6ZBR - chains V and W of the 3 polymer chains in the assembly; structure by X-ray diffraction, 1.60 A resolution.

Chain V (and W):
Molecule: Vascular endothelial growth factor A
From: Homo sapiens
Notes: chain W of this document is another copy of the same molecule, construct and numbering; everything in this record applies to it too
UniProtKB: P15692 (VEGFA_HUMAN); residues 13-107 here correspond to UniProt positions 39-133 (UniProt number = residue number + 26)
Chain sequence (95 residues; each row starts with the number of its first residue):
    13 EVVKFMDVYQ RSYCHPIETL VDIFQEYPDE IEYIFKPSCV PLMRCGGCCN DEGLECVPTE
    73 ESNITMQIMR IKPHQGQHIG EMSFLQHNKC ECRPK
Cystine bridges: Cys26-Cys68, Cys57-Cys102, Cys61-Cys104

How chain V and chain W interact:
Pairs across the interface - 57 pairs, chain V then chain W:
  Val14(V) with Thr77(W); Gln79(W); Glu93(W)
  Val15(V) with Ile76(W), hydrophobic; Thr77(W), hydrogen bond (backbone-backbone); Met78(W); Gln79(W), hydrogen bond (backbone-backbone)
  Lys16(V) with Gln79(W)
  Phe17(V) with Lys48(W); Pro49(W); Gln79(W), hydrogen bond (backbone-side chain); Met81(W), hydrophobic
  Val20(V) with Pro49(W), hydrophobic; Val52(W), hydrophobic; Met78(W), hydrophobic
  Arg23(V) with Glu30(W), salt bridge; Leu32(W); Pro53(W)
  Ser24(V) with Pro49(W); Cys51(W), hydrogen bond (backbone-side chain)
  His27(V) with Leu32(W)
  Ile29(V) with Glu30(W)
  Glu30(V) with Arg23(W), salt bridge; Ile29(W)
  Leu32(V) with Ser24(W); Ile29(W), hydrophobic; Gly58(W); Gly59(W)
  Lys48(V) with Phe17(W)
  Pro49(V) with Phe17(W); Tyr21(W), hydrophobic; Ser24(W)
  Ser50(V) with Cys60(W)
  Cys51(V) with Ser24(W), hydrogen bond (backbone-side chain); Gly59(W); Cys60(W), disulfide
  Val52(V) with Val20(W), hydrophobic
  Pro53(V) with Val20(W)
  Gly58(V) with Leu32(W)
  Gly59(V) with Leu32(W); Cys51(W)
  Cys60(V) with Ser50(W); Cys51(W), disulfide
  Asn62(V) with Lys48(W), hydrogen bond (backbone-side chain)
  Ile76(V) with Val15(W), hydrophobic
  Thr77(V) with Val14(W); Val15(W), hydrogen bond (backbone-backbone)
  Met78(V) with Val15(W); Val20(W), hydrophobic
  Gln79(V) with Val14(W); Val15(W), hydrogen bond (backbone-backbone); Lys16(W); Phe17(W), hydrogen bond (side chain-backbone); Val20(W)
  Met81(V) with Phe17(W), hydrophobic
  Ile91(V) with Phe17(W), hydrophobic
  Glu93(V) with Val14(W)
Also at the interface, not in a pair above, chain V (32 interface residues in all): Glu13, Tyr21, Cys61, Ile80
Also at the interface, not in a pair above, chain W (30 interface residues in all): Glu13, His27, Ile80, Ile91
Inter-chain disulfides: Cys51(V)-Cys60(W), Cys60(V)-Cys51(W)

Summary:
Chain V and chain W form an interface of 32 and 30 residues respectively; the contacts include 2 disulfide
bonds, 9 hydrogen bonds and 2 salt bridges. Polar pairs include Arg23(V)-Glu30(W), Phe17(V)-Gln79(W) and
Ser24(V)-Cys51(W).
Chain V and chain W are both Vascular endothelial growth factor A (Homo sapiens); the structure, VEGF-A 13:107
crystallized with 4C bicyclic peptide, was determined by X-ray diffraction together with 6ZFL, 6ZCD, 6Z3F and
6Z13 from the same study.
